6WME - chains A and B; structure by X-ray diffraction, 1.53 A resolution.

Chain A:
Protein: SUN domain-containing protein 2
Source organism: Homo sapiens
Reference sequence: Q9UH99 (SUN2_HUMAN); residues 522-717 here = UniProt positions 522-717
Chain sequence (202 residues; each row starts with the number of its first residue):
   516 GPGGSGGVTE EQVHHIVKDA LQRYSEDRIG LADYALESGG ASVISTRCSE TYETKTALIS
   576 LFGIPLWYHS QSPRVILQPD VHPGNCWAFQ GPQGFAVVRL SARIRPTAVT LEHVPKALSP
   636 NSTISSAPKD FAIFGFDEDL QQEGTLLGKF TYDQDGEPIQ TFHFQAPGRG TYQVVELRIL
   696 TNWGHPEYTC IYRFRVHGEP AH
Disordered / not traced: 516-521, 717
Sequence notes: expression tag (516-521); engineered mutation Asp534 (Gln in Q9UH99), Ile574 (Leu in Q9UH99), Gly683 (Thr in Q9UH99), Arg684 (Met in Q9UH99), Gly685 (Ala in Q9UH99)
Bound ions: K+: Val590, Gln593, Asp595, Asn600, Tyr707
UniProt features mapped onto this chain:
  - glycosylation: Asn636 (N-linked (GlcNAc...) asparagine)
  - mutagenesis: Leu536 (L536D: Disrupts interaction with SYNE2), Arg538 (Disrupts interaction with SYNE2), Asp542 (D542N: Disrupts interaction with SYNE2), Cys563 (C563A: Decreases stability of the SUN2:SYNE2/KASH2 complex under tensile forces and inhibits force transmission through the complex), Ala603 (A603E: Decreases interaction with SYNE2. Disrupts interaction with SYNE2; when associated with E-641 and E-703), Gly609 (G609D: Decreases interaction with SYNE2), His628 (H628A: Disrupts interaction with SYNE2), Ser641 (S641E: Decreases interaction with SYNE2. Disrupts interaction with SYNE2; when associated with E-603 and E-703), Tyr703 (Y703E: Decreases interaction with SYNE2. Disrupts interaction with SYNE2; when associated with E-603 and E-641), Tyr707 (Y707F: Disrupts interaction with SYNE2, impairs localization to the nuclear envelope)
Reported in the primary citation:
  - K+ coordination: Val590, Gln593, Asp595, Asn600, Tyr707
  - contacts within the chain: Asp595-Asn600
  - mutagenesis - Q534D/T683G/M684R/A685G: unchanged stability (proposed by the authors, not directly observed)

Chain B:
Protein: Nesprin-3
Source organism: Homo sapiens
Reference sequence: Q6ZMZ3 (SYNE3_HUMAN); residues 948-975 here = UniProt positions 948-975
Chain sequence (34 residues; each row starts with the number of its first residue):
   942 GPGGSGEEDR SCTLANNFAR SFTLMLRYNG PPPT
Disordered / not traced: 942-959
Sequence notes: expression tag (942-947)

Interface between chain A and chain B:
Residue-residue contacts - 33 pairs, chain A then chain B:
  Tyr567(A) - Pro974(B)  hydrophobic
  Lys570(A) - Asn970(B)
  Thr571(A) - Arg968(B)
  Thr571(A) - Tyr969(B)
  Thr571(A) - Asn970(B)  hydrogen bond (backbone-backbone)
  Thr571(A) - Gly971(B)  hydrogen bond (side chain-backbone)
  Thr571(A) - Pro972(B)
  Thr571(A) - Pro973(B)
  Ala572(A) - Leu967(B)  hydrophobic
  Ala572(A) - Arg968(B)
  Ala572(A) - Tyr969(B)  hydrophobic
  Leu573(A) - Met966(B)
  Leu573(A) - Leu967(B)
  Leu573(A) - Arg968(B)  hydrogen bond (backbone-backbone)
  Ile574(A) - Leu965(B)  hydrophobic
  Ile574(A) - Met966(B)
  Ile574(A) - Leu967(B)  hydrophobic
  Ser575(A) - Leu965(B)
  Ser575(A) - Met966(B)  hydrogen bond (backbone-backbone)
  Leu576(A) - Thr964(B)
  Phe577(A) - Ala960(B)  hydrophobic
  Leu581(A) - Leu965(B)  hydrophobic
  Gly599(A) - Pro974(B)
  Gly599(A) - Thr975(B)
  Cys601(A) - Pro974(B)
  Ala603(A) - Pro974(B)  hydrophobic
  His628(A) - Thr975(B)
  Ser641(A) - Thr975(B)  hydrogen bond (side chain-backbone)
  Tyr703(A) - Pro974(B)
  Tyr703(A) - Thr975(B)  hydrogen bond (side chain-backbone)
  Cys705(A) - Pro974(B)  hydrophobic
  Cys705(A) - Thr975(B)
  Tyr707(A) - Thr975(B)  hydrogen bond (side chain-backbone)
Also at the interface, not in a pair above, chain A (23 interface residues in all): Thr569, Trp582, His584, Pro598, Val629
Also at the interface, not in a pair above, chain B (14 interface residues in all): Phe963

Overview:
23 residues of chain A face 14 of chain B across their interface, with 7 hydrogen bonds. Polar contacts
include Thr571(A)-Gly971(B), Ser641(A)-Thr975(B) and Tyr703(A)-Thr975(B). From UniProt: 10 mutagenesis sites
on chain A. The paper reports that Q534D/T683G/M684R/A685G of chain A leave stability unchanged; K+
coordination by Val590(A), Gln593(A) and Asp595(A) among others.
Here chain A is SUN domain-containing protein 2 and chain B is Nesprin-3, both from Homo sapiens. Entry 6WME
(Human Sun2-KASH3 complex) was determined by X-ray diffraction together with 6WMD, 6WMF and 6WMG from the same
study.
